Entry 9B83 (electron microscopy, 3.01 A resolution); this record covers chains C and A of the 3 polymer chains in the assembly.

== Chain C ==
Molecule: 39-nt RNA strand
Sequence (39 nucleotides; row label = number of the first residue in the row):
     1 GGGAGCCCCC CXGCUUCACU GCAUGGAAGC UAAAGGGCU
Not modelled in the structure: 1-2, 18-23
Modified positions: 8AZ (8-aza-nebularine-5'-monophosphate) at position 12
Ion coordination: Zn2+: 8AZ_12 (shared with His910(A), Cys966(A), Cys1036(A) of chain A)

== Chain A ==
Molecule: Maltodextrin-binding protein, Double-stranded RNA-specific adenosine deaminase
Source organism: Escherichia coli
Notes: EC 3.5.4.37
Reference sequence: chimeric construct of C3SHQ8, P55265: residues -264 to 101 from C3SHQ8 (C3SHQ8_ECOLX) positions 27-392 (UniProt number = residue number + 291); residues 127-1226 from P55265 positions 127-1226 (same numbers)
Chain sequence (1492 residues; numbered -265 to 1226; the number before each row is that of its first residue; numbers below 1 keep their minus sign (Met-265 is residue -265)):
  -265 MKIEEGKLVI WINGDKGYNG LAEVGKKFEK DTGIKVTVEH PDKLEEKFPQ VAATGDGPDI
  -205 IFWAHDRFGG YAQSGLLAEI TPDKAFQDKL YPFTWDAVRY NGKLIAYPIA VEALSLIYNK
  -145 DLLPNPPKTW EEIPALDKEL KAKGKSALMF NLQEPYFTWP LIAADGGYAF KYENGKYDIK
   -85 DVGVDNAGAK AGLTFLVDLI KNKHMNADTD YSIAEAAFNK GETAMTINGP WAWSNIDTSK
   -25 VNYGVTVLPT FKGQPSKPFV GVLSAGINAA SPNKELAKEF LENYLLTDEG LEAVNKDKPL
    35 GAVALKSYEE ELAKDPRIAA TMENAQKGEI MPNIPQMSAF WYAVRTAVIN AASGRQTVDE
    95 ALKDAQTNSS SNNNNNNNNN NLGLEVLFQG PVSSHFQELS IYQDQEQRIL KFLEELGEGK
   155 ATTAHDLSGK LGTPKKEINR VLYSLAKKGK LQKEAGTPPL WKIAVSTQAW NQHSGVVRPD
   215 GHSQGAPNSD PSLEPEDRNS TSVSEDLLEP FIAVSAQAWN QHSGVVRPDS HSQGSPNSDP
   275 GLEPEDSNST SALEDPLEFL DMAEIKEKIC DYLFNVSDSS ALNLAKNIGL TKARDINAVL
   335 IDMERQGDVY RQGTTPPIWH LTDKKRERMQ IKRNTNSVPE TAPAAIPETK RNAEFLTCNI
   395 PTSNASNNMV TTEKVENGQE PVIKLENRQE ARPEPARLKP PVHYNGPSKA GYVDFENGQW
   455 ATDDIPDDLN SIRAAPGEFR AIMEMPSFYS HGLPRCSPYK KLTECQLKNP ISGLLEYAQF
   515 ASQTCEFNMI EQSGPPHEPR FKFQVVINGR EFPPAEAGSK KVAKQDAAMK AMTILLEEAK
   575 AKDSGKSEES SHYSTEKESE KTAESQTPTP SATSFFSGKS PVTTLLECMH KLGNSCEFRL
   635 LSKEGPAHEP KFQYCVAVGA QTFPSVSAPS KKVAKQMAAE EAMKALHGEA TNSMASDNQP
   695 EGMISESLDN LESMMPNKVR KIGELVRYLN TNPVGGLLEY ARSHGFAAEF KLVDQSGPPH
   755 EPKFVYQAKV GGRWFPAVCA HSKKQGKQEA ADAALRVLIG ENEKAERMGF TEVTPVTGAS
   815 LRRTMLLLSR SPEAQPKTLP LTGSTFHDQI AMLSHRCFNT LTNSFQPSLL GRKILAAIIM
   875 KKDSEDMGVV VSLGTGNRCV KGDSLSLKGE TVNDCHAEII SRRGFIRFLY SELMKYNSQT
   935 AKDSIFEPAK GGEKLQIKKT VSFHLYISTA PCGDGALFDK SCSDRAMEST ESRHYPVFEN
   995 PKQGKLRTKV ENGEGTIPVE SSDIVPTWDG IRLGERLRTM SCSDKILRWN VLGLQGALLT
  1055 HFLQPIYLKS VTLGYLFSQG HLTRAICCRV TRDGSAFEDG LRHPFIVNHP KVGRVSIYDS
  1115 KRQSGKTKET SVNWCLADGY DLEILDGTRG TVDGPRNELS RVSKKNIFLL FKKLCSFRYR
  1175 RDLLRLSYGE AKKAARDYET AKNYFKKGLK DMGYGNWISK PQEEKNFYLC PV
Not modelled in the structure: -265 to 838, 1224-1226
Sequence notes: initiating methionine (-265); linker (102-126)
Ion coordination: Zn2+ site 1: His910, Cys966, Cys1036 (shared with 8AZ_12(C) of chain C); Zn2+ site 2: His988, Cys1081, Cys1082, His1103
Small-molecule neighbours: inositol hexakisphosphate (IHP): Asn907, Asp908, Ile913, Arg916, Arg917, Thr1033, Lys1039, Arg1042, Gly1050, Ala1051, Lys1158, Tyr1182, Lys1186, Tyr1192, Lys1196, Trp1211, Ile1212, Ser1213, Lys1214, Lys1219
UniProt features mapped onto this chain:
  - region: Ile716 to Thr725 (N-terminal extension of DRBM 3 and constituent of a bi-partite nuclear localization signal), Glu795 to Arg801 (C-terminal extension of DRBM 3 and constituent of a bi-partite nuclear localization signal)
  - active site: Glu912 (Proton donor)
  - binding site (Zn(2+)): His910, Cys966, Cys1036
  - modified residue: Ser285 (Phosphoserine), Ser481 (Phosphoserine), Thr601 (Phosphothreonine), Thr603 (Phosphothreonine), Ser614 (Phosphoserine), Ser629 (Phosphoserine), Ser636 (Phosphoserine), Thr808 (Phosphothreonine), Ser814 (Phosphoserine), Ser823 (Phosphoserine), Ser825 (Phosphoserine)
  - cross-link (Glycyl lysine isopeptide (Lys-Gly)): Lys384 (interchain with G-Cter in SUMO2), Lys408 (interchain with G-Cter in SUMO2), Lys418 (interchain with G-Cter in SUMO), Lys580 (interchain with G-Cter in SUMO2), Lys875 (interchain with G-Cter in SUMO2)
Reported in the primary citation:
  - Zn2+ coordination: His910, Cys966, His988, Cys1036, Cys1081, Cys1082, His1103
  - binding site for the 39-nt RNA strand (chain C): Arg892, Glu912, Lys996, Lys999, Arg1001, Glu1008, Arg1030, Lys1115, Lys1120
  - mutagenesis - K895E, K996E, R1001E, R1030E, K1115E, K1120E: decreased catalytic activity on GLI-V11
  - conformationally variable residues (loop rearrangement, order/disorder transition): Ala970 to Pro995, Lys1003 to Thr1010, Ser1016 to Ile1025, Arg1108 to Thr1124
  - specificity-determining residues: Glu1008
  - self-association interface (contacts with another copy of this molecule); pairs are residue here / residue on that copy: Trp1022-Ala970, Trp1022-Leu971 (hydrophobic contact), Asp1023-Arg1001 (salt bridge), Asp1023-Gly1009, Asp1023-Thr1010 (hydrogen bond), Thr1021
  - mutagenesis - W1022A: decreased catalytic activity on GLI-V11, V32, or HT-V6
  - mutagenesis - W1022A: unchanged catalytic activity on HT-V2 and HT-V5
  - mutagenesis - D1023A: decreased catalytic activity on all RNAs
  - disease-associated variants - G1007R: abolished catalytic activity on all RNA substrates
  - disease-associated variants - A870T, R892H, K999N, Y1112F, D1113H: decreased catalytic activity on short GLI and HT RNAs
  - disease-associated variants - A870T, R892H, K999N, Y1112F, D1113H: unchanged catalytic activity on HT-V2 and HT-V5
  - disease-associated variants - Y1112F, D1113H: unchanged catalytic activity on HT-V16
  - disease-associated variants - I872T: decreased catalytic activity
  - mutagenesis - R1001E, R1030E, K1120E: decreased catalytic activity on HT-V2
  - mutagenesis - K895E, K996E, K1115E: unchanged catalytic activity on HT-V2
  - mutagenesis - E1008A, E1008Q, E1008R: increased catalytic activity on HT-V6
  - mutagenesis - K777E/K778A/K781A: abolished catalytic activity

== Interface between chain C and chain A ==
Residue-residue contacts - 41 pairs, chain C then chain A:
  C10(C) with Ser1118(A), phosphate contact
  C11(C) with Glu1008(A), hydrogen bond to the sugar; Gly1009(A), sugar contact; Ser1118(A), phosphate contact
  8AZ_12(C) with Arg866(A), sugar contact; Ile868(A), base contact; Gly890(A), base contact; Asn891(A), sugar contact; His910(A), base contact; Ala911(A), base contact; Glu912(A), base contact; Thr963(A), base contact; Ala964(A), base contact; Pro965(A), base contact; Cys966(A), base contact; Cys1036(A), base contact
  G13(C) with Asn891(A), phosphate contact; Arg892(A), salt bridge to the phosphate; Asn1006(A), sugar contact; Gly1007(A), sugar contact; Glu1008(A), base contact; Thr1121(A), hydrogen bond to the phosphate
  C14(C) with Arg892(A), salt bridge to the phosphate; Asn1006(A), hydrogen bond to the sugar; Thr1142(A), phosphate contact
  G25(C) with Lys1120(A), salt bridge to the phosphate
  U31(C) with Gly1007(A), base contact; Glu1008(A), hydrogen bond to the base; Arg1030(A), hydrogen bond to the sugar
  A32(C) with Glu1008(A), base contact; Ile1011(A), phosphate contact; Glu1014(A), phosphate contact
  A33(C) with Arg1001(A), hydrogen bond to the sugar; Ile1011(A), sugar contact; Pro1012(A), sugar contact; Glu1014(A), phosphate contact
  A34(C) with Lys996(A), salt bridge to the phosphate; Lys999(A), salt bridge to the phosphate; Arg1001(A), sugar contact
  G35(C) with Asn994(A), hydrogen bond to the phosphate; Lys996(A), salt bridge to the phosphate
Also at the interface, not in a pair above, chain A (32 interface residues in all): Leu971, Gln997, Thr1010

== Overview ==
Chain C and chain A form an interface of 11 and 32 residues respectively, with 7 hydrogen bonds and 6 salt
bridges. Among the polar pairs are U31(C)-Glu1008(A), C11(C)-Glu1008(A) and C14(C)-Asn1006(A). From the paper:
a binding site for the 39-nt RNA strand (chain C) at Arg892(A), Glu912(A) and Lys996(A) among others; K895E,
K996E and R1001E of chain A, among others, reduce catalytic activity on GLI-V11; 19 substitutions were tested
in all.
Here chain C is a 39-nt RNA strand and chain A is Maltodextrin-binding protein, Double-stranded RNA-specific
adenosine deaminase (Escherichia coli). Entry 9B83 (Cryo-EM structure of human ADAR1 in complex with dsRNA
derived from human GLI1 gene) was determined by electron microscopy together with 9B84 and 9B89 from the same
study.
